PDB entry 7NL9 | electron microscopy, 2.86 A resolution | chains M and a of the 15 polymer chains in the assembly

== Chain M ==
Molecule: ATP synthase subunit c
Source organism: Mycolicibacterium smegmatis (strain ATCC 700084 / mc(2)155)
UniProt: A0R205 (A0R205_MYCS2); numbering as in UniProt (aligned over 1-86)
Sequence (86 residues; each row starts with the number of its first residue):
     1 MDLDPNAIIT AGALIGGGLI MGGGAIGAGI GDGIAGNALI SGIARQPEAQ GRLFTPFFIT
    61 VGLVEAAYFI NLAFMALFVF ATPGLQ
Not modelled in the structure: 1-2

== Chain a ==
Molecule: ATP synthase subunit a
Source organism: Mycolicibacterium smegmatis (strain ATCC 700084 / mc(2)155)
UniProt: A0R206 (A0R206_MYCS2); residues 1-252 here = UniProt positions 1-252
Sequence (252 residues; numbered 1 to 252; the number before each row is that of its first residue):
     1 MLAAEEGGAA IHVGHHTLVF ELFGMTFNGD TILATAVTAV IVIALAFYLR AKVTSTGVPS
    61 GVQLFWEALT IQMRQQIEGS IGMKIAPFVL PLSVTIFVFI LISNWLAVLP LQYGGADGAA
   121 AELYKAPASD INFVLALALF VFVCYHAAGI WRRGIVGHPI KVVKGHVAFL APINIVEELA
   181 KPISLALRLF GNIFAGGILV ALIAMFPWYI QWFPNAVWKT FDLFVGLIQA FIFSLLTILY
   241 FSQSMELDHE DH
Not modelled in the structure: 1-9, 248-252

== How chain M and chain a interact ==
Pairs across the interface - 11 pairs, chain M then chain a:
  Phe54(M) - Leu239(a)  hydrophobic
  Thr55(M) - His166(a)
  Phe58(M) - Leu239(a)  hydrophobic
  Phe58(M) - Gln243(a)
  Ile59(M) - His166(a)
  Gly62(M) - Glu177(a)
  Ala66(M) - Ile173(a)  hydrophobic
  Ala66(M) - Val176(a)  hydrophobic
  Phe69(M) - Ala180(a)  hydrophobic
  Phe69(M) - Ile183(a)  hydrophobic
  Phe69(M) - Ser184(a)
Interface residues without a listed pair, chain M (9 interface residues in all): Leu63, Ile70
Interface residues without a listed pair, chain a (10 interface residues in all): Leu170

== Overview ==
9 residues of chain M and 10 residues of chain a are in contact.
Chain M is ATP synthase subunit c and chain a is ATP synthase subunit a, both from Mycolicibacterium smegmatis
(strain ATCC 700084 / mc(2)155); the structure, Mycobacterium smegmatis ATP synthase Fo state 3, was
determined by electron microscopy, deposited together with 7NJK, 7NJL, 7NJM, 7NJN, 7NJO, 7NJP and 20 further
entries.
